PDB entry 6SWH | X-ray diffraction, 2.80 A resolution | chains A and B of the 3 polymer chains in the assembly

== Chain A ==
Molecule: Chaperone protein FimC
Source organism: Escherichia coli (strain K12)
UniProtKB: P31697 (FIMC_ECOLI); residues 1-205 here correspond to UniProt positions 37-241 (UniProt number = residue number + 36)
Amino-acid sequence (205 residues; numbered 1 to 205; the number before each row is that of its first residue):
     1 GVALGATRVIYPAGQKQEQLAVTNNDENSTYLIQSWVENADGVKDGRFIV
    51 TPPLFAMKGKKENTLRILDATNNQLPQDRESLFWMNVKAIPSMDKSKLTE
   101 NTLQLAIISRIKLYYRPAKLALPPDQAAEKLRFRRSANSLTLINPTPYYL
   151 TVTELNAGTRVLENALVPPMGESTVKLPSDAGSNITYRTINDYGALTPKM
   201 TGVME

== Chain B ==
Molecule: Fimbrin-like protein FimI
Source organism: Escherichia coli (strain K12)
UniProtKB: P39264 (FIMI_ECOLI); residues 1-160 here correspond to UniProt positions 20-179 (UniProt number = residue number + 19)
Amino-acid sequence (160 residues; each row starts with the number of its first residue):
     1 GNKWNTTLPGGNMQFQGVIIAETCRIEAGDKQMTVNMGQISSNRFHAVGE
    51 DSAPVPFVIHLRECSTVVSERVGVAFHGVADGKNPDVLSVGEGPGIATNI
   101 GVALFDDEGNLVPINRPPANWKRLYSGSTSLHFIAKYRATGRRVTGGIAN
   151 AQAWFSLTYQ
Not modelled in the structure: 1-10, 124-126
Cystine bridges: C24-C64

== Interface between chain A and chain B ==
Residue-residue contacts (95):
  G1(A) - R25(B)  hydrogen bond (backbone-side chain)
  G1(A) - I26(B)
  G1(A) - E27(B)
  V2(A) - C24(B)
  V2(A) - R25(B)
  V2(A) - I26(B)  hydrogen bond (backbone-backbone)
  A3(A) - T23(B)
  A3(A) - R25(B)
  L4(A) - E22(B)
  L4(A) - T23(B)  hydrogen bond (backbone-side chain)
  G5(A) - I20(B)
  A6(A) - I20(B)  hydrophobic
  A6(A) - A21(B)
  A6(A) - E22(B)
  A6(A) - T23(B)
  T7(A) - A21(B)  hydrogen bond (backbone-backbone)
  T7(A) - E22(B)
  T7(A) - V68(B)
  R8(A) - Q160(B)  hydrogen bond (side chain-backbone)
  T23(A) - R25(B)  hydrogen bond
  N25(A) - R25(B)  hydrogen bond
  N25(A) - E63(B)
  D26(A) - K31(B)  salt bridge
  Y31(A) - M33(B)
  W84(A) - T158(B)
  K88(A) - W154(B)
  P91(A) - Q32(B)
  P91(A) - M33(B)  hydrophobic
  S92(A) - Q32(B)
  D94(A) - K31(B)
  D94(A) - Q32(B)
  D94(A) - T34(B)
  K97(A) - T34(B)
  K97(A) - N36(B)
  T99(A) - Q39(B)  hydrogen bond (backbone-side chain)
  E100(A) - M37(B)
  E100(A) - N150(B)
  N101(A) - N36(B)
  N101(A) - M37(B)  hydrogen bond (backbone-backbone)
  N101(A) - G38(B)  hydrogen bond (side chain-backbone)
  N101(A) - Q39(B)
  N101(A) - I40(B)
  N101(A) - Y137(B)
  N101(A) - I148(B)
  N101(A) - A149(B)  hydrogen bond (side chain-backbone)
  N101(A) - N150(B)
  T102(A) - T34(B)
  T102(A) - V35(B)
  T102(A) - N150(B)  hydrogen bond (backbone-side chain)
  T102(A) - A151(B)  hydrogen bond (backbone-backbone)
  L103(A) - M33(B)
  L103(A) - T34(B)
  L103(A) - V35(B)  hydrogen bond (backbone-backbone)
  L103(A) - M37(B)
  L103(A) - L88(B)  hydrophobic
  L103(A) - L104(B)  hydrophobic
  L103(A) - A151(B)
  Q104(A) - Q32(B)  hydrogen bond (side chain-backbone)
  Q104(A) - M33(B)
  Q104(A) - T34(B)  hydrogen bond
  Q104(A) - A151(B)  hydrogen bond (backbone-backbone)
  Q104(A) - Q152(B)
  Q104(A) - A153(B)  hydrogen bond (backbone-backbone)
  L105(A) - M33(B)  hydrogen bond (backbone-backbone)
  L105(A) - F57(B)  hydrophobic
  L105(A) - A153(B)
  A106(A) - A153(B)  hydrogen bond (backbone-backbone)
  A106(A) - W154(B)
  A106(A) - F155(B)  hydrogen bond (backbone-backbone)
  I107(A) - I26(B)  hydrophobic
  I107(A) - M33(B)  hydrophobic
  I107(A) - F155(B)
  I107(A) - L157(B)  hydrophobic
  I108(A) - W154(B)  hydrophobic
  I108(A) - F155(B)  hydrogen bond (backbone-backbone)
  I108(A) - S156(B)
  I108(A) - L157(B)  hydrogen bond (backbone-backbone)
  S109(A) - L157(B)
  R110(A) - L157(B)  hydrogen bond (backbone-backbone)
  R110(A) - T158(B)  hydrogen bond
  R110(A) - Y159(B)  hydrogen bond (backbone-backbone)
  I111(A) - T23(B)
  I111(A) - Y159(B)  hydrophobic
  K112(A) - Q160(B)  hydrogen bond (side chain-backbone)
  T151(A) - Q160(B)
  T153(A) - R71(B)  hydrogen bond
  N164(A) - R71(B)
  N164(A) - Q160(B)
  I190(A) - R71(B)
  Y193(A) - V18(B)  hydrophobic
  Y193(A) - I20(B)
  Y193(A) - A21(B)  hydrogen bond (backbone-backbone)
  G194(A) - A21(B)
  L196(A) - V67(B)  hydrophobic
  L196(A) - R71(B)
Other interface residues (no listed pair), chain A (43 interface residues in all): N24, S29, M93, E154
Other interface residues (no listed pair), chain B (47 interface residues in all): I19, D30, I59, F76, V102, A135, G147

== In short ==
The interface between chain A and chain B involves 43 residues on one side and 47 on the other, with 29
hydrogen bonds and 1 salt bridge. Polar contacts include D26(A)-K31(B), G1(A)-R25(B) and L4(A)-T23(B).
Chain A is Chaperone protein FimC and chain B is Fimbrin-like protein FimI, both from Escherichia coli (strain
K12); the structure, Crystal structure of the ternary complex between the type 1 pilus proteins FimC, FimI and
FimA ..., was determined by X-ray diffraction.
